PDB entry 1PXC | X-ray diffraction, 2.10 A resolution | chain A

# Chain A
Molecule: P-hydroxybenzoate hydroxylase
Source organism: Pseudomonas aeruginosa
Notes: EC 1.14.13.2
Reference sequence: P20586 (PHHY_PSEAE); residue numbers follow UniProt; this construct covers 1-394
Amino-acid sequence (394 residues; each row starts with the number of its first residue):
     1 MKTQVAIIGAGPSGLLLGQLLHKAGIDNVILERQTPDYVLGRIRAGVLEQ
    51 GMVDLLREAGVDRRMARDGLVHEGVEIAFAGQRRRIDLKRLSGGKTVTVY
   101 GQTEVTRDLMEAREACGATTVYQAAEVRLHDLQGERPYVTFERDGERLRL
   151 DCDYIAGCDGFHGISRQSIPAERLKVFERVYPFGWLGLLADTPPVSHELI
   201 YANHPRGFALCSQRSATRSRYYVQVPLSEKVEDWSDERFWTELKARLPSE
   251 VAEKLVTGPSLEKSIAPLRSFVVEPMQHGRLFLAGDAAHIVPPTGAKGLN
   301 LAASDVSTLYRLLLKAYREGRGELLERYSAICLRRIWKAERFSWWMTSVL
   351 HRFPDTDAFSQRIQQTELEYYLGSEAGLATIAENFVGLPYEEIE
Sequence notes: conflict Phe-385 (Tyr in P20586)
Ligand contacts:
  - FAD (flavin-adenine dinucleotide): Ile-8, Gly-9, Ala-10, Gly-11, Pro-12, Ser-13, Gly-14, Leu-31, Glu-32, Arg-33, Gln-34, Val-39, Arg-42, Arg-44, Ala-45, Gly-46, Val-47, Gln-102, Val-127, Cys-158, Asp-159, Gly-160, His-162, Gly-163, Ile-164, Tyr-222, Ala-266, Ala-284, Gly-285, Asp-286, Pro-293, Ala-296, Lys-297, Gly-298, Leu-299, Asn-300
  - P-hydroxybenzoic acid (PHB): Arg-44, Ala-45, Gly-46, Val-47, Trp-185, Leu-199, Tyr-201, Leu-210, Ser-212, Gln-213, Arg-214, Arg-220, Tyr-222, Pro-293, Thr-294, Gly-295, Ala-296
UniProt features mapped onto this chain:
  - binding site (FAD): Ser-13, Glu-32, Arg-42 to Val-47, Gln-102, Asp-286, Leu-299, Asn-300
  - binding site (substrate): Tyr-201, Ser-212 to Arg-214, Tyr-222, Pro-293
  - site: Tyr-201 (Important for catalytic activity)
  - mutagenesis: Ala-45 (A45G: The positions of the substrate and the flavin are not altered), Tyr-201 (Y201F: Reduction of hydroxylase activity), Arg-220 (R220Q: Lower affinity for p-OHB than the wild-type), Asn-300 (N300D: The side chain of Asp300 moves away from the flavin, disrupting the interactions of the carboxamide group with the flavin O(2) atom, and the alpha-helix H10 that begins at residue 297 is ...)
Reported in the primary citation:
  - binding site for P-hydroxybenzoic acid: Tyr-201, Ser-212, Arg-214, Tyr-222
  - catalytic residues: Tyr-201 (citing earlier work)
  - binding site for flavin-adenine dinucleotide: Arg-44, Asn-300

# Summary
Ligands of chain A: flavin-adenine dinucleotide and P-hydroxybenzoic acid. UniProt lists 12 FAD-binding
residues, 6 substrate-binding residues and 4 mutagenesis sites. From the paper: the catalytic residue Tyr-201;
a binding site for P-hydroxybenzoic acid at Tyr-201, Ser-212 and Arg-214 among others.
Chain A is P-hydroxybenzoate hydroxylase (Pseudomonas aeruginosa); the structure, Crystal structures of mutant
pseudomonas aeruginosa P-hydroxybenzoate hydroxylase: the tyr201phe, tyr385phe, and asn300asp variants, was
determined by X-ray diffraction, deposited together with 1PXA and 1PXB.
